Entry 4PHX (X-ray diffraction, 2.40 A resolution); this record covers chains B and G of the 8 polymer chains in the assembly.

# Chain B (and G)
Name: Protein AggB
From: Escherichia coli
Notes: chain G of this document is another copy of the same molecule, construct and numbering; everything in this record applies to it too
UniProt: P46006 (AGGB_ECOLX); residues 1-121 here correspond to UniProt positions 25-145 (UniProt number = residue number + 24)
Amino-acid sequence (142 residues; row label = number of the first residue in the row):
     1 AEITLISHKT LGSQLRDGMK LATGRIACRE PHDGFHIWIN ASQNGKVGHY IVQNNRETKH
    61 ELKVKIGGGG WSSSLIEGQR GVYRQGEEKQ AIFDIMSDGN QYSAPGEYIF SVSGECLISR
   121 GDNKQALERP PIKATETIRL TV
Disordered / not traced: 12, 56-59, 69, 121-126 (chain G: 9-10, 44-46, 56-59, 105, 121-126)
Sequence notes: expression tag (122-142)
Disulfides: C28-C116

# How chain B and chain G interact
Contacting residue pairs - 17 pairs, chain B then chain G:
  V47(B) with Y83(G)
  W71(B) with S73(G)
  S72(B) with S73(G), hydrogen bond; S74(G)
  S73(B) with S73(G), hydrogen bond (backbone-backbone); S74(G); L75(G), hydrogen bond (backbone-backbone); Y83(G)
  S74(B) with L75(G)
  L75(B) with L75(G), hydrogen bond (backbone-backbone); I76(G), hydrophobic; E77(G); L127(G)
  I76(B) with E77(G)
  E77(B) with E77(G), hydrogen bond (backbone-side chain)
  G78(B) with E77(G), hydrogen bond (backbone-side chain)
  Y83(B) with L75(G), hydrophobic
Other interface residues (no listed pair), chain B (12 interface residues in all): G45, K46
Other interface residues (no listed pair), chain G (10 interface residues in all): V47, R80, Q85

# Overview
Chain B and chain G form an interface of 12 and 10 residues respectively; the contacts include 6 hydrogen
bonds. Polar pairs include S72(B)-S73(G), E77(B)-E77(G) and G78(B)-E77(G).
Both chains are Protein AggB (Escherichia coli). Entry 4PHX (Crystal structure of AggB, the minor subunit of
aggregative adherence fimbriae type I from the Escherichia ...) was determined by X-ray diffraction together
with 4OR1 and 4PH8 from the same study.
